Entry 3C1O (X-ray diffraction, 1.80 A resolution); this record covers chain A.

== Chain A ==
Molecule: eugenol synthase
Source organism: Clarkia breweri
Chain sequence (321 residues; row label = number of the first residue in the row; numbers below 1 keep their minus sign (Gly-2 is residue -2)):
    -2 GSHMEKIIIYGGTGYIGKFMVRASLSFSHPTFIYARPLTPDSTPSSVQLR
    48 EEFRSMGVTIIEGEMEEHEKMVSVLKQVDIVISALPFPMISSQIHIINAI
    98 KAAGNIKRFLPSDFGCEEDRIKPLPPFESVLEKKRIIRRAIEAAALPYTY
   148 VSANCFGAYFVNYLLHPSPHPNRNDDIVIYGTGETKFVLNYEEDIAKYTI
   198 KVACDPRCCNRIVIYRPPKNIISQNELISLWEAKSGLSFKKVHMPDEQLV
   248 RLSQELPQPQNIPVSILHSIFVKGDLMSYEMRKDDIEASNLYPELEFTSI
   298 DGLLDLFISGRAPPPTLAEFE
Disordered / not traced: -2 to 0, 315-318
Residues lining bound ligands: NADP (NAP; NADP nicotinamide-adenine-dinucleotide phosphate): Gly8, Gly9, Thr10, Gly11, Tyr12, Ile13, Gly14, Arg33, Ser43, Arg47, Ala81, Leu82, Pro83, Phe84, Met86, Ile87, Ser109, Asp110, Phe111, Gly112, Lys131, Asn151, Cys152, Phe153, Tyr156, Phe157
From the paper describing this entry:
  - specificity-determining residues: Phe84, Ile87

== In short ==
Bound to chain A: NADP. From the paper: specificity determinants Phe84 and Ile87.
Chain A is eugenol synthase (Clarkia breweri); the structure, The multiple phenylpropene synthases in both
Clarkia breweri and Petunia hybrida represent two distinct lineages, was determined by X-ray diffraction
together with 3C3X from the same study.
